PDB entry 6TFJ | electron microscopy, 2.90 A resolution | chains B and C of the 4 polymer chains in the assembly

== Chain B (and C) ==
Protein: Vegetative insecticidal protein
Source organism: Bacillus thuringiensis
Notes: chain C of this document is another copy of the same molecule, construct and numbering; everything in this record applies to it too
UniProt: Q58XI2 (Q58XI2_BACTU); residue numbers follow UniProt; this construct covers 1-789
Chain sequence (789 residues; numbered 1 to 789; the number before each row is that of its first residue):
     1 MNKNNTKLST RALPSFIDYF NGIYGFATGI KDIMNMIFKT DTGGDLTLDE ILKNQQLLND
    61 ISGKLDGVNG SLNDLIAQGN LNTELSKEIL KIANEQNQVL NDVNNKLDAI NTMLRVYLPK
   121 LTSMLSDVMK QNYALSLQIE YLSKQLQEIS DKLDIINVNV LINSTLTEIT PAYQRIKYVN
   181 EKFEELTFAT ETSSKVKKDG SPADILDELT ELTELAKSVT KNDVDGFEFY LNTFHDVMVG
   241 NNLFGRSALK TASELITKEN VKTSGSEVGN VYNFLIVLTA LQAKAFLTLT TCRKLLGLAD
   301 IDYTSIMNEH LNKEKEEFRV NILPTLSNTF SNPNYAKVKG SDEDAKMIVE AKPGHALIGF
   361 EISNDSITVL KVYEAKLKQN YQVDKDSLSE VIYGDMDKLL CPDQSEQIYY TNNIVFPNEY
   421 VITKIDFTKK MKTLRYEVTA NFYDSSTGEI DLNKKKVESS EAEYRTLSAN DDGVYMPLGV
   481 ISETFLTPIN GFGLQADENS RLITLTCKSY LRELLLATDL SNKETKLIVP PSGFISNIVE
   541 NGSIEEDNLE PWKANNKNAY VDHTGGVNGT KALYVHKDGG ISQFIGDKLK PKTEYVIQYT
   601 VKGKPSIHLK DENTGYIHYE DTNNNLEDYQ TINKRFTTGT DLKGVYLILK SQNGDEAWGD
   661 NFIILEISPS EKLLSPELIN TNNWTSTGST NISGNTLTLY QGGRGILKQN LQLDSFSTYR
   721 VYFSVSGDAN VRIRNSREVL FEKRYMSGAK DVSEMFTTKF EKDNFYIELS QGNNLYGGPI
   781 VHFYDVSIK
Disordered / not traced: 1-13, 191-201 (chain C: 1-13, 192-203)

== Chain B / chain C interface ==
Pairs across the interface (46; chain B residue first):
  Asn157(B) - Asn157(C)  hydrogen bond
  Val158(B) - Asn157(C)
  Val158(B) - Val158(C)  hydrogen bond (backbone-backbone)
  Asn159(B) - Leu153(C)
  Asn159(B) - Asp154(C)  hydrogen bond (side chain-backbone)
  Asn159(B) - Ile156(C)
  Asn159(B) - Val158(C)
  Val160(B) - Leu153(C)
  Val160(B) - Ile156(C)  hydrogen bond (backbone-backbone)
  Val160(B) - Ile162(C)  hydrophobic
  Val160(B) - Leu166(C)  hydrophobic
  Leu161(B) - Ser150(C)
  Asn163(B) - Val158(C)
  Asn163(B) - Asn163(C)  hydrogen bond
  Asn163(B) - Leu166(C)
  Ser164(B) - Leu166(C)
  Thr167(B) - Leu166(C)
  Thr167(B) - Thr167(C)
  Thr167(B) - Thr170(C)
  Glu168(B) - Thr170(C)
  Glu168(B) - Gln174(C)  hydrogen bond (backbone-side chain)
  Asn222(B) - Glu214(C)
  Asn222(B) - Ser218(C)
  Asn222(B) - Lys221(C)  hydrogen bond (backbone-side chain)
  Asp223(B) - Ser218(C)
  Asp223(B) - Lys221(C)
  Val224(B) - Val179(C)  hydrophobic
  Val224(B) - Ser218(C)
  Asp225(B) - Arg175(C)  salt bridge
  Asp225(B) - Asp225(C)
  Asp225(B) - Tyr230(C)
  Glu228(B) - Lys182(C)  salt bridge
  Phe229(B) - Gln174(C)
  Phe229(B) - Arg175(C)
  Phe229(B) - Tyr178(C)  hydrophobic
  Tyr230(B) - Arg175(C)  hydrogen bond
  Asn232(B) - Tyr178(C)
  Asn241(B) - Lys177(C)  hydrogen bond (backbone-side chain)
  Asn241(B) - Glu181(C)  hydrogen bond
  Leu243(B) - Tyr173(C)
  Phe244(B) - Gln147(C)
  Phe244(B) - Ser150(C)
  Gly245(B) - Gln147(C)  hydrogen bond (backbone-side chain)
  Arg293(B) - Glu214(C)  salt bridge
  Ile301(B) - Glu211(C)
  Ile301(B) - Glu214(C)
Interface residues without a listed pair, chain B (29 interface residues in all): Thr233, Val237, Asn242, Lys250, Ala299, Ile306
Interface residues without a listed pair, chain C (32 interface residues in all): Asp151, Thr210, Lys217, Val219, Phe227, Leu255

== Summary ==
Chain B and chain C form an interface of 29 and 32 residues respectively, with 11 hydrogen bonds and 3 salt
bridges. Among the polar pairs are Asp225(B)-Arg175(C), Glu228(B)-Lys182(C) and Arg293(B)-Glu214(C).
Chain B and chain C are both Vegetative insecticidal protein (Bacillus thuringiensis); the structure, Vip3Aa
protoxin structure, was determined by electron microscopy together with 6TFK from the same study.
